1F90 - chains L and E of the 3 polymer chains in the assembly; structure by X-ray diffraction, 2.60 A resolution.

== Chain L ==
Protein: Fab fragment of monoclonal antibody
From: Mus musculus
Notes: antibody fragment or engineered binder
Sequence (219 residues; each row starts with the number of its first residue; a row labelled like 27A-27E holds insertion residues (27A, then the next letters in order)):
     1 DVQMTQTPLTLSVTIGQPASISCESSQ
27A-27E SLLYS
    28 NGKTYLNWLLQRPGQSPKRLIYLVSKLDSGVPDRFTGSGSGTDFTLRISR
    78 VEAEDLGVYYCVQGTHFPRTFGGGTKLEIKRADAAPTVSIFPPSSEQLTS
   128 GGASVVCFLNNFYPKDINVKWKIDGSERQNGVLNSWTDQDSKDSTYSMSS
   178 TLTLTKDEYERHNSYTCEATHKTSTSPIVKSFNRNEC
Cystine bridges: Cys23-Cys88, Cys134-Cys194

== Chain E ==
Protein: Antigenic nonapeptide
Sequence (9 residues; row label = number of the first residue in the row):
     1 KPLEEVLNL

== How chain L and chain E interact ==
Contacting residue pairs (8):
  Tyr27D(L) - Lys1(E)
  Tyr27D(L) - Pro2(E)
  Tyr27D(L) - Glu5(E)  hydrogen bond
  Asn28(L) - Glu4(E)
  Lys30(L) - Glu4(E)  salt bridge
  Tyr32(L) - Pro2(E)  hydrophobic
  Tyr32(L) - Glu4(E)  hydrogen bond
  Thr92(L) - Pro2(E)
Interface residues without a listed pair, chain L (7 interface residues in all): Gly91, Phe94

== In short ==
7 residues of chain L and 4 residues of chain E are in contact, with 2 hydrogen bonds and 1 salt bridge. Among
the polar pairs are Lys30(L)-Glu4(E), Tyr27D(L)-Glu5(E) and Tyr32(L)-Glu4(E).
Chain L is Fab fragment of monoclonal antibody (Mus musculus) and chain E is Antigenic nonapeptide; the
structure, Fab fragment of monoclonal antibody (lnkb-2) against human interleukin-2 in complex with antigenic
peptide, was determined by X-ray diffraction.
